6VM7 - chains A and B of the 3 polymer chains in the assembly; structure by X-ray diffraction, 2.41 A resolution.

Chain A:
Name: MHC class I antigen, A-2 alpha chain
From: Homo sapiens
UniProt: A0A5B8RNS7 (A0A5B8RNS7_HUMAN); residues 1-275 here correspond to UniProt positions 25-299 (UniProt number = residue number + 24)
Chain sequence (275 residues; row label = number of the first residue in the row):
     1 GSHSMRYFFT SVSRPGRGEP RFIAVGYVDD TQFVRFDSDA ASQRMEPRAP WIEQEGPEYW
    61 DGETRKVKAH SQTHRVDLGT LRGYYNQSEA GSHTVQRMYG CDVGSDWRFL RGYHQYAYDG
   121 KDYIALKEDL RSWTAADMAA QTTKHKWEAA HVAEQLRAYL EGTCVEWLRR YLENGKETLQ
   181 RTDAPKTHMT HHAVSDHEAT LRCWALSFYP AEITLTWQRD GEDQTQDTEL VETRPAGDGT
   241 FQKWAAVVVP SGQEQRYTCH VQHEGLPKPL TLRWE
Disulfide bonds: Cys101-Cys164, Cys203-Cys259

Chain B:
Name: Beta-2-microglobulin
From: Homo sapiens
UniProt: P61769 (B2MG_HUMAN); residues 2-100 here correspond to UniProt positions 21-119 (UniProt number = residue number + 19)
Chain sequence (100 residues; numbered 1 to 100; the number before each row is that of its first residue):
     1 MIQRTPKIQV YSRHPAENGK SNFLNCYVSG FHPSDIEVDL LKNGERIEKV EHSDLSFSKD
    61 WSFYLLYYTE FTPTEKDEYA CRVNHVTLSQ PKIVKWDRDM
Disulfide bonds: Cys26-Cys81
Differences from the reference sequence: initiating methionine (1)
Curated features (UniProtKB/Swiss-Prot):
  - modified residue: Gln3 (Pyrrolidone carboxylic acid)
  - glycosylation: Ile2 (N-linked (Glc) (glycation) isoleucine), Lys20 (N-linked (Glc) (glycation) lysine), Lys42 (N-linked (Glc) (glycation) lysine), Lys49 (N-linked (Glc) (glycation) lysine), Lys59 (N-linked (Glc) (glycation) lysine), Lys92 (N-linked (Glc) (glycation) lysine), Lys95 (N-linked (Glc) (glycation) lysine)

Interface between chain A and chain B:
Residue-residue contacts (60):
  Phe8(A) with Ser56(B); Phe57(B)
  Phe9(A) with Phe57(B)
  Thr10(A) with Phe57(B); Phe63(B)
  Val12(A) with Ser34(B)
  Ile23(A) with Leu55(B), hydrophobic
  Val25(A) with Asp54(B); Leu55(B)
  Tyr27(A) with Ser56(B); Tyr64(B)
  Gln32(A) with Asp54(B)
  Arg35(A) with Asp54(B), salt bridge
  Arg48(A) with Asp54(B), salt bridge
  His93(A) with Met1(B)
  Gln96(A) with His32(B), hydrogen bond; Phe57(B); Trp61(B), hydrogen bond (side chain-backbone); Phe63(B)
  Arg97(A) with Phe57(B)
  Met98(A) with Phe57(B), hydrophobic
  Gln115(A) with Trp61(B)
  Tyr116(A) with Trp61(B)
  Ala117(A) with Trp61(B), hydrophobic
  Asp119(A) with Met1(B); Ile2(B); His32(B)
  Gly120(A) with Ile2(B); His32(B); Asp60(B); Trp61(B)
  Lys121(A) with Ile2(B)
  Asp122(A) with Trp61(B), hydrogen bond
  Thr190(A) with Met100(B), hydrogen bond (side chain-backbone)
  His192(A) with Asp99(B), hydrogen bond (side chain-backbone); Met100(B)
  Arg202(A) with Met100(B), hydrogen bond (side chain-backbone)
  Trp204(A) with Met100(B), hydrophobic
  Val231(A) with Gln9(B)
  Glu232(A) with Lys7(B), salt bridge; Gln9(B), hydrogen bond (backbone-side chain); Tyr27(B); Ser29(B), hydrogen bond
  Thr233(A) with Tyr27(B)
  Arg234(A) with Gln9(B), hydrogen bond; Tyr11(B); Tyr27(B)
  Pro235(A) with Tyr11(B), hydrogen bond (backbone-side chain); Asn25(B); Tyr27(B); Leu66(B), hydrophobic
  Ala236(A) with Arg13(B), hydrogen bond (backbone-side chain); Asn25(B), hydrogen bond (backbone-side chain)
  Gly237(A) with Arg13(B), hydrogen bond (backbone-side chain)
  Asp238(A) with Arg13(B); His14(B), salt bridge
  Gln242(A) with Tyr11(B); Ser12(B), hydrogen bond (side chain-backbone); Arg13(B), hydrogen bond (side chain-backbone)
  Trp244(A) with Met100(B), hydrophobic
Interface residues without a listed pair, chain A (38 interface residues in all): Ser92, Thr94, Leu206
Interface residues without a listed pair, chain B (27 interface residues in all): Arg4, Pro15, Pro33

In short:
Chain A and chain B form an interface of 38 and 27 residues respectively; the contacts include 15 hydrogen
bonds and 4 salt bridges. Polar pairs include Arg35(A)-Asp54(B), Arg48(A)-Asp54(B) and Glu232(A)-Lys7(B).
Chain A is MHC class I antigen, A-2 alpha chain and chain B is Beta-2-microglobulin, both from Homo sapiens;
the structure, SILv44 T cell receptor bound to HLA-A2 presenting gp100 peptide (ITDQVPFSV), was determined by
X-ray diffraction (same publication as 6VM9, 6VMA, 6VMC and 6VM8).
